Entry 7Z47 (electron microscopy, 3.80 A resolution); this record covers chains H and C of the 9 polymer chains in the assembly.

# Chain H (and C)
Name: Putative structural protein
Source organism: Escherichia phage vB_EcoP_SU10
Notes: chain C of this document is another copy of the same molecule, construct and numbering; everything in this record applies to it too
UniProt: A0A0B4N235 (A0A0B4N235_9CAUD); numbering as in UniProt (aligned over 1-267)
Sequence (267 residues; numbered 1 to 267; the number before each row is that of its first residue):
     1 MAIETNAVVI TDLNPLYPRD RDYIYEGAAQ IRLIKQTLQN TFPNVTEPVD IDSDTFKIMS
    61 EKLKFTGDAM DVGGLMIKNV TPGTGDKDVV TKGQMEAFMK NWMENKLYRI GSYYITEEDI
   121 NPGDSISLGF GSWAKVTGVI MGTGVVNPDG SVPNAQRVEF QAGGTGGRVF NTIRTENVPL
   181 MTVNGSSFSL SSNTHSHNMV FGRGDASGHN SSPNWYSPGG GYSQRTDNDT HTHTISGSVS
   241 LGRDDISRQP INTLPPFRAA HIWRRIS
Not modelled in the structure: 1-3, 98-267

# Chain H / chain C interface
Contacting residue pairs (46):
  I31(H) - Q30(C)
  I31(H) - I34(C)  hydrophobic
  R32(H) - P15(C)
  R32(H) - L16(C)
  R32(H) - P18(C)
  R32(H) - D20(C)
  K35(H) - L13(C)
  K35(H) - P15(C)
  K35(H) - I34(C)
  Q36(H) - P15(C)
  L38(H) - L38(C)  hydrophobic
  Q39(H) - P15(C)
  P43(H) - T11(C)
  V45(H) - T11(C)
  T46(H) - V9(C)
  P48(H) - T41(C)
  P48(H) - F42(C)  hydrophobic
  I51(H) - N44(C)
  D52(H) - N44(C)
  S53(H) - N44(C)
  S53(H) - E47(C)
  F56(H) - D50(C)
  F56(H) - D52(C)
  K57(H) - D50(C)  hydrogen bond (backbone-side chain)
  M59(H) - D52(C)
  S60(H) - D50(C)
  S60(H) - D52(C)  hydrogen bond (backbone-side chain)
  F65(H) - T55(C)
  F65(H) - K57(C)  hydrogen bond (backbone-side chain)
  F65(H) - M59(C)
  T66(H) - K57(C)
  D68(H) - G74(C)
  A69(H) - G74(C)
  A69(H) - L75(C)
  D71(H) - L75(C)
  M76(H) - P82(C)
  M76(H) - G83(C)
  I77(H) - P82(C)
  I77(H) - G83(C)
  K78(H) - K78(C)
  K78(H) - G83(C)
  K78(H) - T84(C)
  D86(H) - G83(C)
  D86(H) - G85(C)
  V90(H) - Q94(C)
  Q94(H) - Q94(C)  hydrogen bond
Interface residues without a listed pair, chain H (34 interface residues in all): F42, L63, G67, M70, L75, K87
Interface residues without a listed pair, chain C (36 interface residues in all): I10, R19, P43, I51, F56, V72, G73, M76, T81

# Overview
The interface between chain H and chain C involves 34 residues on one side and 36 on the other, with 4
hydrogen bonds. Polar contacts include K57(H)-D50(C), S60(H)-D52(C) and F65(H)-K57(C).
Both chains are Putative structural protein (Escherichia phage vB_EcoP_SU10). Entry 7Z47 (Tail of
bacteriophage SU10) was determined by electron microscopy together with 7Z4A and 7Z4F from the same study.
